5LJ2 - chain A; structure by X-ray diffraction, 1.19 A resolution.

# Chain A
Protein: Bromodomain-containing protein 4
Source organism: Homo sapiens
UniProt: O60885 (BRD4_HUMAN); residues 42-168 here = UniProt positions 42-168
Amino-acid sequence (127 residues; each row starts with the number of its first residue):
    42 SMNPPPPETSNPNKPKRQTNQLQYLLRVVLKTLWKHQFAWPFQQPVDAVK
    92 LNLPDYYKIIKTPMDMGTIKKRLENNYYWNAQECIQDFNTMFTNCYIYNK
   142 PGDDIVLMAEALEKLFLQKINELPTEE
Sequence notes: conflict M43 (Thr in O60885)
UniProt features mapped onto this chain:
  - site: N140 (Acetylated histone binding)
  - cross-link: K99 (Glycyl lysine isopeptide (Lys-Gly) (interchain with G-Cter in SUMO2))
Ligand contacts: 6XW (5-(5-aminopyridin-3-yl)-8-(((3R,4R)-3-((1,1-dioxidotetrahydro-2H-thiopyran-4-yl)methoxy)piperidin-4-yl)amino)-3-methyl-1,7-naphthyridin-2(1H)-one): W81, P82, F83, Q85, V87, L92, L94, Y97, C136, Y139, N140, K141, D144, I146
Reported in the primary citation:
  - binding site for 6XW: D144
  - specificity-determining residues: W81, M149 (proposed by the authors, not directly observed)

# In short
Bound to chain A: compound 6XW. From the paper: a binding site for 6XW at D144; specificity determinants W81
and M149.
Chain A is Bromodomain-containing protein 4 (Homo sapiens); the structure, N-TERMINAL BROMODOMAIN OF HUMAN
BRD4 WITH
5-(5-aminopyridin-3-yl)-8-(((3R,4R)-3-((1,1-dioxidotetrahydro-2H-thiopyran-4-yl)methoxy)piperidin-4-yl)amino)-3-methyl-1,7-naphthyridin-2(1H)-one,
was determined by X-ray diffraction (same publication as 5LJ0 and 5LJ1).
